PDB entry 5VMT | X-ray diffraction, 2.50 A resolution | chains B and C of the 4 polymer chains in the assembly

Chain B (and C):
Molecule: Glyceraldehyde-3-phosphate dehydrogenase
From: Neisseria gonorrhoeae
Notes: EC 1.2.1.-; chain C of this document is another copy of the same molecule, construct and numbering; everything in this record applies to it too
UniProt: B4RPP8 (B4RPP8_NEIG2); residues 1-334 here correspond to UniProt positions 24-357 (UniProt number = residue number + 23)
Amino-acid sequence (342 residues; numbered -7 to 334; the number before each row is that of its first residue; numbers below 1 keep their minus sign (Met-7 is residue -7)):
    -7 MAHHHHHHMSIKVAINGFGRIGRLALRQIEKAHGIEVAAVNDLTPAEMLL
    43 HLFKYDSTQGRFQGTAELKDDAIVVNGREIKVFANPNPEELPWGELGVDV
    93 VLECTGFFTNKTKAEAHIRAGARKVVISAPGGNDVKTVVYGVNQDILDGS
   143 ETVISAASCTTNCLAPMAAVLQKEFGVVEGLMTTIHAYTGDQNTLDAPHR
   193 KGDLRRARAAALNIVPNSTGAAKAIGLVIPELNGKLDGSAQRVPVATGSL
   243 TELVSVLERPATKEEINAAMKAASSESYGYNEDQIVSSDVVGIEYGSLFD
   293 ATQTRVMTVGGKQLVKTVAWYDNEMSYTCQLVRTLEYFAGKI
Not modelled in the structure: -7 to 0 (chain C: -7 to 3, 86-90, 334)
Construct notes: initiating methionine (-7); expression tag (-6 to 0)
Small-molecule neighbours: NAD (nicotinamide-adenine-dinucleotide): Asn8, Gly9, Phe10, Gly11, Arg12, Ile13, Asn33, Asp34, Leu35, Asn77, Pro78, Cys96, Thr97, Gly98, Phe99, Phe100, Thr101, Ser120, Ala121, Cys151, Thr181, Asn315, Glu316, Tyr319
From the paper describing this entry:
  - catalytic residues: Cys151
  - binding site for NAD: Leu35, Cys151
  - binding site for NAD: Thr181 to Asp183 (from molecular simulation)

Chain B / chain C interface:
Pairs across the interface (18):
  His43(B) - Gln276(C)  hydrogen bond (side chain-backbone)
  Lys46(B) - Asp275(C)  salt bridge
  Tyr47(B) - Asp275(C)  hydrogen bond
  Tyr47(B) - Ile277(C)  hydrophobic
  Tyr47(B) - Asp281(C)
  Asp48(B) - Asp281(C)
  Ser49(B) - Ser280(C)  hydrogen bond
  Arg53(B) - Asp281(C)  hydrogen bond (side chain-backbone)
  Arg53(B) - Ile285(C)
  Asp275(B) - Lys46(C)  salt bridge
  Asp275(B) - Tyr47(C)  hydrogen bond
  Gln276(B) - His43(C)  hydrogen bond (backbone-side chain)
  Ile277(B) - Tyr47(C)  hydrophobic
  Ser280(B) - Ser49(C)  hydrogen bond
  Asp281(B) - Tyr47(C)
  Asp281(B) - Asp48(C)
  Asp281(B) - Arg53(C)  hydrogen bond (backbone-side chain)
  Ile285(B) - Arg53(C)
Also at the interface, not in a pair above, chain B (13 interface residues in all): Leu290

Summary:
The interface between chain B and chain C involves 13 residues on one side and 12 on the other; the contacts
include 8 hydrogen bonds and 2 salt bridges. Polar contacts include Lys46(B)-Asp275(C), His43(B)-Gln276(C) and
Tyr47(B)-Asp275(C). Chain B binds NAD. The paper reports the catalytic residue Cys151(B); a binding site for
NAD at Leu35(B), Cys151(B) and Thr181(B).
Both chains are Glyceraldehyde-3-phosphate dehydrogenase (Neisseria gonorrhoeae). Entry 5VMT (Crystal
structure of a glyceraldehyde-3-phosphate dehydrogenase from Neisseria gonorrhoeae bound to NAD) was
determined by X-ray diffraction, deposited together with 6OK4.
